PDB entry 1S8D | X-ray diffraction, 2.20 A resolution | chains A and C of the 3 polymer chains in the assembly

# Chain A
Name: HLA class I histocompatibility antigen, A-2 alpha chain
Source organism: Homo sapiens
UniProt: Q9TQH5 (1A02_HUMAN); residues 1-275 here correspond to UniProt positions 25-299 (UniProt number = residue number + 24)
Amino-acid sequence (275 residues; numbered 1 to 275; the number before each row is that of its first residue):
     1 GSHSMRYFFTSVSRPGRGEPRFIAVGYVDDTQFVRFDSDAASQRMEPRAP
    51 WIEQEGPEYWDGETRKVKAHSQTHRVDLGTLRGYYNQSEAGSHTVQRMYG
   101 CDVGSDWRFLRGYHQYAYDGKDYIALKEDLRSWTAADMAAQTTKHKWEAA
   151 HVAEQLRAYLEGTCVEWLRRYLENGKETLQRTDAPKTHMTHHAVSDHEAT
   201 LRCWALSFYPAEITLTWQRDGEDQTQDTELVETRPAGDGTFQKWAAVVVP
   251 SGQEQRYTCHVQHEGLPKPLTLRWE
Disulfide bonds: Cys101-Cys164, Cys203-Cys259

# Chain C
Name: gag peptide
Amino-acid sequence (9 residues; row label = number of the first residue in the row):
     1 SLANTVATL

# Chain A / chain C interface
Residue-residue contacts (37):
  Met5(A) with Ser1(C)
  Tyr7(A) with Ser1(C), hydrogen bond (side chain-backbone); Leu2(C), hydrophobic
  Phe9(A) with Leu2(C), hydrophobic
  Met45(A) with Leu2(C), hydrophobic
  Glu63(A) with Ser1(C), hydrogen bond; Leu2(C), hydrogen bond (side chain-backbone)
  Arg65(A) with Asn4(C)
  Lys66(A) with Ala3(C); Asn4(C)
  Val67(A) with Leu2(C), hydrophobic
  His70(A) with Ala3(C); Val6(C)
  Thr73(A) with Val6(C), hydrogen bond (side chain-backbone); Ala7(C); Thr8(C)
  Val76(A) with Thr8(C)
  Asp77(A) with Thr8(C); Leu9(C), hydrogen bond (side chain-backbone)
  Thr80(A) with Leu9(C)
  Leu81(A) with Leu9(C), hydrophobic
  Tyr84(A) with Leu9(C), hydrogen bond (side chain-backbone)
  Arg97(A) with Val6(C)
  Tyr99(A) with Leu2(C); Ala3(C), hydrogen bond (side chain-backbone)
  Tyr116(A) with Leu9(C), hydrophobic
  Tyr123(A) with Leu9(C), hydrophobic
  Thr143(A) with Leu9(C), hydrogen bond (side chain-backbone)
  Lys146(A) with Leu9(C), hydrogen bond (side chain-backbone)
  Trp147(A) with Ala7(C); Thr8(C), hydrogen bond (side chain-backbone); Leu9(C), hydrophobic
  Tyr159(A) with Ser1(C), hydrogen bond (side chain-backbone); Leu2(C); Ala3(C), hydrophobic
  Trp167(A) with Ser1(C)
  Tyr171(A) with Ser1(C), hydrogen bond (side chain-backbone)
Interface residues without a listed pair, chain A (27 interface residues in all): Tyr59, Gln155
Interface residues without a listed pair, chain C (9 interface residues in all): Thr5

# Overview
27 residues of chain A face 9 of chain C across their interface, with 12 hydrogen bonds. Among the polar pairs
are Tyr7(A)-Ser1(C), Glu63(A)-Ser1(C) and Glu63(A)-Leu2(C).
Chain A is HLA class I histocompatibility antigen, A-2 alpha chain (Homo sapiens) and chain C is gag peptide;
the structure, Structural basis for degenerate recognition of HIV peptide variants by cytotoxic lymphocyte,
variant SL9-3A, was determined by X-ray diffraction, deposited together with 1T1W, 1T1X, 1T1Y, 1T1Z, 1T20,
1T21 and 1T22.
